Entry 5CPI (X-ray diffraction, 2.90 A resolution); this record covers chains E and J of the 10 polymer chains in the assembly.

# Chain E
Molecule: Histone H3.1
Organism: Homo sapiens
Reference sequence: P68431 (H31_HUMAN); residues 0-135 here correspond to UniProt positions 1-136 (UniProt number = residue number + 1)
Sequence (139 residues; row label = number of the first residue in the row; numbers below 1 keep their minus sign (Gly-3 is residue -3)):
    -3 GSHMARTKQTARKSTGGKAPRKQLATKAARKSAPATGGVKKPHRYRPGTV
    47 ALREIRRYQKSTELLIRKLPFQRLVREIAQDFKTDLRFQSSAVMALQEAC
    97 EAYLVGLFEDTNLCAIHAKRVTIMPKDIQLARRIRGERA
Unresolved in the structure: -3 to 37
Construct notes: expression tag (-3 to -1)
Curated features (UniProtKB/Swiss-Prot):
  - modified residue: Arg2 (Asymmetric dimethylarginine), Thr3 (Phosphothreonine), Lys4 (Allysine), Gln5 (5-glutamyl dopamine), Thr6 (Phosphothreonine), Arg8 (Citrulline), Lys9 (N6,N6,N6-trimethyllysine), Ser10 (ADP-ribosylserine), Thr11 (Phosphothreonine), Lys14 (N6-(2-hydroxyisobutyryl)lysine), Arg17 (Asymmetric dimethylarginine), Lys18 (N6-(2-hydroxyisobutyryl)lysine), Lys23 (N6-(2-hydroxyisobutyryl)lysine), Arg26 (Citrulline), Lys27 (N6,N6,N6-trimethyllysine), Ser28 (ADP-ribosylserine), Lys36 (N6,N6,N6-trimethyllysine), Lys37 (N6-methyllysine), Tyr41 (Phosphotyrosine), Lys56 (N6,N6,N6-trimethyllysine) and 8 more in UniProt
  - lipidation: Lys18 (N6-decanoyllysine)

# Chain J
Molecule: 146-nt DNA strand
Sequence (146 nucleotides; each row starts with the number of its first residue):
     1 ATCAGATTCCATTCGAATCCATTCGAAAATGATTACATTCGAATCCATTC
    51 GAAGATTCCATTTGAGCCTGTTCGAAAATTCCATTTGAGTCCAACCAATG
   101 ATTCCATTCATTTCCATTCAATGATTCCATTCGAATCCATTTGGAT

# How chain E and chain J interact
Pairs across the interface (22; chain E residue first):
  Tyr41(E) with DG143(J), sugar contact; DG144(J), sugar contact
  Arg42(E) with DC68(J), phosphate contact; DT69(J), salt bridge to the phosphate; DG144(J), salt bridge to the phosphate
  Pro43(E) with DT69(J), sugar contact
  Thr45(E) with DG143(J), phosphate contact; DG144(J), hydrogen bond to the phosphate
  Arg63(E) with DA60(J), hydrogen bond to the phosphate; DT61(J), salt bridge to the phosphate
  Arg72(E) with DG51(J), salt bridge to the phosphate
  Arg83(E) with DC50(J), phosphate contact; DG51(J), phosphate contact
  Phe84(E) with DC50(J), phosphate contact; DG51(J), hydrogen bond to the phosphate
  Gln85(E) with DC50(J), phosphate contact
  Arg116(E) with DT71(J), phosphate contact; DT72(J), phosphate contact
  Val117(E) with DT71(J), hydrogen bond to the phosphate
  Thr118(E) with DT71(J), hydrogen bond to the phosphate
  Met120(E) with DT71(J), phosphate contact; DT72(J), phosphate contact
Interface residues without a listed pair, chain E (15 interface residues in all): Ser86, Lys115
Interface residues without a listed pair, chain J (13 interface residues in all): DC59, DG70, DT142

# Overview
15 residues of chain E and 13 residues of chain J are in contact, with 5 hydrogen bonds and 4 salt bridges.
Polar contacts include Thr45(E)-DG144(J), Arg63(E)-DA60(J) and Phe84(E)-DG51(J).
Here chain E is Histone H3.1 (Homo sapiens) and chain J is a 146-nt DNA strand. Entry 5CPI (Nucleosome
containing unmethylated Sat2R DNA) was determined by X-ray diffraction together with 5CPJ and 5CPK from the
same study.
